PDB entry 7PY8 | electron microscopy, 3.80 A resolution | chains T and D of the 9 polymer chains in the assembly

Chain T:
Molecule: tDNA
Sequence (39 nucleotides; numbered 1 to 39; the number before each row is that of its first residue):
     1 CTCTGAATCTCTTCCGACGCGCCGCGGGACGTACTGACC
Disordered / not traced: 35-39

Chain D:
Molecule: DNA-directed RNA polymerase subunit beta'
Source organism: Escherichia coli
Notes: EC 2.7.7.6
UniProtKB: P0A8T8 (RPOC_ECO57); residue numbers follow UniProt; this construct covers 1-1407
Sequence (1407 residues; numbered 1 to 1407; the number before each row is that of its first residue):
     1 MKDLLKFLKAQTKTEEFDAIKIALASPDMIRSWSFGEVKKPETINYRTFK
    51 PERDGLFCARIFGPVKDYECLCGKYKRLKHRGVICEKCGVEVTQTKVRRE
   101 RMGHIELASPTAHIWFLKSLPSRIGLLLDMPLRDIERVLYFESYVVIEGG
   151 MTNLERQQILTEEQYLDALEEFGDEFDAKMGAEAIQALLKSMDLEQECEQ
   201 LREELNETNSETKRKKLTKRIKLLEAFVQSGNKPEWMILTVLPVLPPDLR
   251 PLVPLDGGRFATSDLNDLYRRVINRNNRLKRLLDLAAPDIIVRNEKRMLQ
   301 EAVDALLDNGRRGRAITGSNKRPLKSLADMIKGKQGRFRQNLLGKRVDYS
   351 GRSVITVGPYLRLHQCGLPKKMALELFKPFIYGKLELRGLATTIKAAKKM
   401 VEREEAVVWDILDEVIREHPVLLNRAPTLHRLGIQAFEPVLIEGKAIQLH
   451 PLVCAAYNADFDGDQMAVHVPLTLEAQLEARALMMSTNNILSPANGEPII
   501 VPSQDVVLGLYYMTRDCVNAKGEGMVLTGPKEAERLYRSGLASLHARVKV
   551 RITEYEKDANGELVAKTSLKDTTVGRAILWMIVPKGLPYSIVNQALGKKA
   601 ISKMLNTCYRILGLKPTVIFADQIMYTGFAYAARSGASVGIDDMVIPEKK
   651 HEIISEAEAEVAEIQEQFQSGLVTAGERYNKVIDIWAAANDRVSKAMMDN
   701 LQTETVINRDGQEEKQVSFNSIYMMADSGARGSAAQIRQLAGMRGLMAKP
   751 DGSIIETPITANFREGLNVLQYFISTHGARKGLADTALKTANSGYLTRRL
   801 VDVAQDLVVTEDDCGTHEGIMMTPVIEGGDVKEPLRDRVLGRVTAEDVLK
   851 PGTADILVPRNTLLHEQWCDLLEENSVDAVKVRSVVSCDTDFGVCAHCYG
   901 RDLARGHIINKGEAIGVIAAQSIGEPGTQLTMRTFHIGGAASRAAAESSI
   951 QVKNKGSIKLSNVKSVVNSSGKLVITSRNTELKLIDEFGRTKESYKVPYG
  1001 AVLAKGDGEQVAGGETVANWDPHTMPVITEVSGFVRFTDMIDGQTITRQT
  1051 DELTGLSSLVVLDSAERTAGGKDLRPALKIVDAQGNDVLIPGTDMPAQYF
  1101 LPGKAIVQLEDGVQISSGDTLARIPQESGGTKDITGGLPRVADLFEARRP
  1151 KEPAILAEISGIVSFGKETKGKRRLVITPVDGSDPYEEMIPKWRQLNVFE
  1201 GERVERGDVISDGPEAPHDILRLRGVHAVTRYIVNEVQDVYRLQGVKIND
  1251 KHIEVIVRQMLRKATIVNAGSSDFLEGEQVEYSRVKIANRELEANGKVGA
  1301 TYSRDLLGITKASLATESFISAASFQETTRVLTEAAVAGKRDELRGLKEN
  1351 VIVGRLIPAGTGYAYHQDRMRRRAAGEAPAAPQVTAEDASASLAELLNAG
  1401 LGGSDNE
Disordered / not traced: 1-15, 934-947, 1127-1135, 1374-1407
Swiss-Prot annotation at these positions:
  - binding site (Zn(2+)): Cys70, Cys72, Cys85, Cys88, Cys814, Cys888, Cys895, Cys898
  - binding site (Mg(2+)): Asp460, Asp462, Asp464
  - modified residue: Lys972 (N6-acetyllysine)
Metal / ion sites: Zn2+ site 1: Cys70, Cys72, Cys88; Mg2+: Asp460 (shared with 1 residue of chain R); Zn2+ site 2: Cys814, Cys888, Cys895, Cys898

How chain T and chain D interact:
Contacting residue pairs - 18 pairs, chain T then chain D:
  DG5(T) with Ser210(D), hydrogen bond to the phosphate
  DA6(T) with Glu211(D), phosphate contact
  DC14(T) with Arg311(D), salt bridge to the phosphate; Arg1330(D), sugar contact
  DC15(T) with Gln1326(D), phosphate contact; Glu1327(D), hydrogen bond to the phosphate
  DG16(T) with Tyr795(D), phosphate contact; Arg798(D), salt bridge to the phosphate; Gln1326(D), phosphate contact
  DA17(T) with Thr790(D), base contact; Ala791(D), sugar contact
  DC18(T) with Lys334(D), salt bridge to the phosphate
  DG19(T) with Ala426(D), sugar contact
  DC20(T) with Arg346(D), salt bridge to the phosphate; Arg352(D), salt bridge to the phosphate
  DG27(T) with Arg270(D), hydrogen bond to the base; Gly318(D), base contact; Ser319(D), phosphate contact
Other interface residues (no listed pair), chain T (11 interface residues in all): DT13
Other interface residues (no listed pair), chain D (22 interface residues in all): Lys118, Thr212, Asp267, Arg339, Gly794

In short:
11 residues of chain T and 22 residues of chain D are in contact; the contacts include 3 hydrogen bonds and 5
salt bridges. Polar pairs include DG27(T)-Arg270(D), DG5(T)-Ser210(D) and DC15(T)-Glu1327(D). Curated
annotation (UniProt) lists 8 Zn2+-binding residues and 3 Mg2+-binding residues on chain D.
Chain T is tDNA and chain D is DNA-directed RNA polymerase subunit beta' (Escherichia coli); the structure,
CryoEM structure of E.coli RNA polymerase elongation complex bound to NusG (NusG-EC in less-swiveled
conformation), was determined by electron microscopy (same publication as 7PY0, 7PY1, 7PY3, 7PY5, 7PY6, 7PY7
and 4 further entries).
